PDB entry 5L5U | X-ray diffraction, 2.60 A resolution | chains D and E of the 28 polymer chains in the assembly

== Chain D ==
Molecule: Proteasome subunit alpha type-5
Source organism: Saccharomyces cerevisiae (strain ATCC 204508 / S288c)
Notes: EC 3.4.25.1
UniProt: P32379 (PSA5_YEAST); residues -7 to 252 here correspond to UniProt positions 1-260 (UniProt number = residue number + 8)
Amino-acid sequence (260 residues; numbered -7 to 252; the number before each row is that of its first residue; numbers below 1 keep their minus sign (Met-7 is residue -7)):
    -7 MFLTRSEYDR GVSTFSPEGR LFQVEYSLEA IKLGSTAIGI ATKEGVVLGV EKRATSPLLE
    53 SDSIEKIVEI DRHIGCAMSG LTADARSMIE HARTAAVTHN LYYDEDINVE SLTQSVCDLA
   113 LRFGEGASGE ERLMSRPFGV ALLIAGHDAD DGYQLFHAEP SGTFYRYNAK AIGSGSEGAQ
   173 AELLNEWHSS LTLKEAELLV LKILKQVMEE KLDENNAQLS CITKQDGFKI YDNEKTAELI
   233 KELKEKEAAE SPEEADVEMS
Disordered / not traced: -7 to 0, 118-124, 243-252

== Chain E ==
Molecule: Proteasome subunit alpha type-6
Source organism: Saccharomyces cerevisiae (strain ATCC 204508 / S288c)
Notes: EC 3.4.25.1
UniProt: P40302 (PSA6_YEAST); residues 0-233 here correspond to UniProt positions 1-234 (UniProt number = residue number + 1)
Amino-acid sequence (234 residues; numbered 0 to 233; the number before each row is that of its first residue; numbering starts at 0):
     0 MFRNNYDGDT VTFSPTGRLF QVEYALEAIK QGSVTVGLRS NTHAVLVALK RNADELSSYQ
    60 KKIIKCDEHM GLSLAGLAPD ARVLSNYLRQ QCNYSSLVFN RKLAVERAGH LLCDKAQKNT
   120 QSYGGRPYGV GLLIIGYDKS GAHLLEFQPS GNVTELYGTA IGARSQGAKT YLERTLDTFI
   180 KIDGNPDELI KAGVEAISQS LRDESLTVDN LSIAIVGKDT PFTIYDGEAV AKYI
Disordered / not traced: 0-2
Swiss-Prot annotation at these positions:
  - modified residue: Ser13 (Phosphoserine)
  - cross-link: Lys190 (Glycyl lysine isopeptide (Lys-Gly) (interchain with G-Cter in ubiquitin))

== Interface between chain D and chain E ==
Contacting residue pairs (43):
  Gly3(D) with Gly7(E)
  Ser5(D) with Arg125(E)
  Thr6(D) with Gly7(E); Gln20(E)
  Phe7(D) with Gln20(E), hydrogen bond (backbone-side chain); Tyr23(E); Leu76(E), hydrophobic; Arg125(E); Pro126(E); Gly128(E)
  Ser8(D) with Tyr23(E)
  Pro9(D) with Tyr23(E), hydrophobic; Glu26(E)
  Glu10(D) with Glu26(E); Gln30(E)
  Gly11(D) with Tyr23(E); Ala27(E)
  Leu13(D) with Arg125(E)
  Gln106(D) with Arg81(E), hydrogen bond
  Asp110(D) with Arg81(E), salt bridge
  Leu113(D) with Pro78(E), hydrophobic; Arg125(E)
  Ser153(D) with Pro78(E)
  Gly154(D) with Pro78(E)
  Thr155(D) with Gln59(E)
  Phe156(D) with Gln59(E)
  Tyr157(D) with Arg50(E); Ala52(E); Ser56(E); Ser57(E); Gln59(E)
  Arg158(D) with Ser56(E); Ser57(E), hydrogen bond (backbone-backbone)
  Tyr159(D) with Ala52(E); Asp53(E); Leu55(E); Ser56(E)
  Asn160(D) with Leu55(E), hydrogen bond (backbone-backbone)
  Ala161(D) with Leu55(E)
  Gln172(D) with Asp53(E), hydrogen bond; Leu55(E)
  Leu176(D) with Leu55(E), hydrophobic
  Trp179(D) with Leu55(E), hydrophobic
Interface residues without a listed pair, chain D (27 interface residues in all): Arg2, Glu117, Leu175
Interface residues without a listed pair, chain E (26 interface residues in all): Asp6, Ala24, Asn51, Glu54, Lys60, Asp79, Gly123

== Overview ==
Chain D and chain E form an interface of 27 and 26 residues respectively, with 5 hydrogen bonds and 1 salt
bridge. Polar contacts include Asp110(D)-Arg81(E), Phe7(D)-Gln20(E) and Gln106(D)-Arg81(E).
Here chain D is Proteasome subunit alpha type-5 and chain E is Proteasome subunit alpha type-6, both from
Saccharomyces cerevisiae (strain ATCC 204508 / S288c). Entry 5L5U (Yeast 20S proteasome with human beta5i
(1-138; V31M) and human beta6 (97-111; 118-133) in complex with ...) was determined by X-ray diffraction,
deposited together with 5L52, 5L54, 5L55, 5L5A, 5L5B, 5L5D and 30 further entries.
